1CPI - chains A and B of the 3 polymer chains in the assembly; structure by X-ray diffraction, 2.05 A resolution.

[Chain A (and B)]
Name: HIV-1 protease
Notes: chain B of this document is another copy of the same molecule, construct and numbering; everything in this record applies to it too
UniProt: P03369 (POL_HV1A2); residues 1-99 here correspond to UniProt positions 57-155 (UniProt number = residue number + 56)
Amino-acid sequence (99 residues; numbered 1 to 99; the number before each row is that of its first residue):
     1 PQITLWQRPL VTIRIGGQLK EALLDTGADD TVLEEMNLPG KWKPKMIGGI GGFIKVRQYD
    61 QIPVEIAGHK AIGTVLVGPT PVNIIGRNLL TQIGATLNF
Modified residues: A67 (alpha-aminobutyric acid; ABA); A95 (alpha-aminobutyric acid; ABA)
Differences from the reference sequence: conflict A67 (Cys123 in P03369), A95 (Cys151 in P03369)

[Interface between chain A and chain B]
Residue-residue contacts - 89 pairs, chain A then chain B:
  P1(A) with L97(B); N98(B); F99(B), hydrogen bond (backbone-backbone)
  Q2(A) with T96(B), hydrogen bond; L97(B); N98(B), hydrogen bond
  I3(A) with T96(B); L97(B), hydrogen bond (backbone-backbone); F99(B), hydrophobic
  L5(A) with T26(B); R87(B), hydrogen bond (backbone-side chain); T91(B); A95(B)
  W6(A) with R87(B); T91(B)
  Q7(A) with R87(B)
  R8(A) with D29(B), salt bridge; R87(B)
  P9(A) with T26(B); R87(B)
  L23(A) with G27(B)
  L24(A) with T26(B), hydrogen bond (backbone-side chain); L97(B), hydrophobic; F99(B), hydrophobic
  D25(A) with D25(B); T26(B); G27(B)
  T26(A) with P9(B); L24(B), hydrogen bond (side chain-backbone); D25(B); T26(B), hydrogen bond (side chain-backbone); L97(B)
  G27(A) with L23(B); D25(B), hydrogen bond (backbone-side chain)
  D29(A) with R8(B), salt bridge
  G49(A) with I50(B)
  I50(A) with G48(B); G49(B); I50(B), hydrogen bond (backbone-backbone); I54(B); T80(B)
  G51(A) with I50(B), hydrogen bond (backbone-backbone); G51(B); G52(B)
  G52(A) with I50(B); G51(B)
  I54(A) with I50(B), hydrophobic; G51(B)
  A67(A) with F99(B)
  H69(A) with F99(B)
  T80(A) with I50(B)
  R87(A) with L5(B), hydrogen bond (side chain-backbone); W6(B), hydrogen bond (side chain-backbone); Q7(B), hydrogen bond (side chain-backbone); R8(B); P9(B)
  T91(A) with L5(B); W6(B)
  I93(A) with F99(B)
  G94(A) with N98(B)
  A95(A) with L5(B); L97(B); N98(B); F99(B)
  T96(A) with Q2(B); I3(B); T96(B); L97(B); N98(B), hydrogen bond (backbone-backbone)
  L97(A) with P1(B); Q2(B); I3(B), hydrogen bond (backbone-backbone); L24(B), hydrophobic; T26(B); A95(B); T96(B); L97(B), hydrophobic
  N98(A) with P1(B); Q2(B), hydrogen bond; G94(B); A95(B); T96(B), hydrogen bond (backbone-backbone); N98(B), hydrogen bond
  F99(A) with P1(B), hydrogen bond (backbone-backbone); I3(B), hydrophobic; H69(B); I93(B); G94(B); A95(B)
Other interface residues (no listed pair), chain A (39 interface residues in all): T4, V32, I47, G48, I66, P81, I84, L90
Other interface residues (no listed pair), chain B (36 interface residues in all): T4, A67, P81, I84, L90

[In short]
Chain A and chain B form an interface of 39 and 36 residues respectively; the contacts include 20 hydrogen
bonds and 2 salt bridges. Polar pairs include R8(A)-D29(B), Q2(A)-T96(B) and Q2(A)-N98(B).
Both chains are HIV-1 protease. Entry 1CPI (Regioselective structural and functional mimicry of peptides.
design of hydrolytically stable cyclic peptidomimetic inhibitors of HIV-1 ...) was determined by X-ray
diffraction.
